PDB entry 7UWC | electron microscopy, 4.00 A resolution | chains G and H of the 31 polymer chains in the assembly

== Chain G ==
Protein: V-type proton ATPase subunit E
From: Citrus limon
UniProt: Q9MB46 (VATE_CITUN); residue numbers follow UniProt; this construct covers 1-230
Sequence (230 residues; row label = number of the first residue in the row):
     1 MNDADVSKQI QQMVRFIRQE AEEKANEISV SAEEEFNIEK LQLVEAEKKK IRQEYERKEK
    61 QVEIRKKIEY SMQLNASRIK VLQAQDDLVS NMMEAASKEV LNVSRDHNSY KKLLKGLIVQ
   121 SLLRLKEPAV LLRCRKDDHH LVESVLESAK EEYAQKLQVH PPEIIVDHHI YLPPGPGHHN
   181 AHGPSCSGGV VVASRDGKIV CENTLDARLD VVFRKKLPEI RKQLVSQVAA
Disordered / not traced: 1-11, 167-177, 227-230

== Chain H ==
Protein: V-type proton ATPase subunit G
From: Citrus limon
UniProt: A0A067DRZ4 (A0A067DRZ4_CITSI); residue numbers follow UniProt; this construct covers 1-110
Sequence (110 residues; numbered 1 to 110; the number before each row is that of its first residue):
     1 MASNRGHGGI QQLLAAEQEA QHIVAAARNA KMARLRQAKE EAEREIAEHR AQVEREFQRK
    61 LAESSGDSGA NVKRLEQETE VKIHHLNAGA EKIQYDVVQM LLKHVTTVKN
Disordered / not traced: 1-13

== Interface between chain G and chain H ==
Residue-residue contacts (40):
  Ala-21(G) with Ile-23(H)
  Ala-25(G) with Ile-23(H)
  Ile-28(G) with Ala-27(H), hydrophobic
  Ser-29(G) with Ala-30(H)
  Ala-32(G) with Ala-30(H), hydrophobic; Arg-34(H)
  Phe-36(G) with Arg-34(H)
  Leu-43(G) with Glu-45(H)
  Val-44(G) with Glu-45(H)
  Ile-51(G) with Val-53(H), hydrophobic
  Tyr-55(G) with Val-53(H), hydrophobic
  Val-81(G) with Ile-83(H), hydrophobic
  Ala-84(G) with Ile-83(H), hydrophobic
  Gln-85(G) with Leu-86(H)
  Leu-88(G) with Leu-86(H); Asn-87(H)
  Met-92(G) with Gln-94(H)
  Ala-95(G) with Val-98(H), hydrophobic
  Ala-96(G) with Val-98(H); Leu-102(H)
  Glu-99(G) with Val-98(H); Leu-102(H)
  Val-100(G) with Leu-102(H), hydrophobic
  Val-103(G) with Leu-102(H), hydrophobic
  Leu-113(G) with Thr-106(H)
  Gly-116(G) with Val-108(H); Asn-110(H)
  Leu-117(G) with Val-108(H), hydrophobic
  Val-119(G) with Asn-110(H)
  Leu-205(G) with Val-105(H), hydrophobic
  Arg-208(G) with Val-105(H), hydrogen bond (side chain-backbone); Thr-107(H), hydrogen bond (side chain-backbone); Val-108(H)
  Val-212(G) with Leu-101(H), hydrophobic; His-104(H); Val-105(H), hydrophobic
  Phe-213(G) with Leu-101(H)
  Ile-220(G) with Val-97(H), hydrophobic
  Gln-223(G) with Ile-93(H)
  Ser-226(G) with Gly-89(H)
Also at the interface, not in a pair above, chain G (41 interface residues in all): Ile-17, Arg-18, Glu-39, Lys-40, Glu-47, Lys-48, Lys-80, Gln-120, Leu-209, Leu-224
Also at the interface, not in a pair above, chain H (33 interface residues in all): Ala-16, Glu-19, Lys-31, Ala-38, Glu-41, Glu-48, His-49, Thr-79, Lys-82, His-85, Ala-90

== Summary ==
41 residues of chain G and 33 residues of chain H are in contact; the contacts include 2 hydrogen bonds. Polar
contacts include Arg-208(G)/Val-105(H) and Arg-208(G)/Thr-107(H).
Here chain G is V-type proton ATPase subunit E and chain H is V-type proton ATPase subunit G, both from Citrus
limon. Entry 7UWC (Citrus V-ATPase State 2, H in contact with subunit a) was determined by electron
microscopy, deposited together with 7UW9, 7UWA, 7UWB and 7UWD.
